Entry 8V24 (electron microscopy, 3.60 A resolution); this record covers chains B and D of the 4 polymer chains in the assembly.

# Chain B (and D)
Protein: UDP-3-O-acyl-N-acetylglucosamine deacetylase
From: Escherichia coli CFT073
Notes: chain D of this document is another copy of the same molecule, construct and numbering; everything in this record applies to it too
UniProtKB: P0A726 (LPXC_ECOL6); residue numbers follow UniProt; this construct covers 1-305
Chain sequence (305 residues; row label = number of the first residue in the row):
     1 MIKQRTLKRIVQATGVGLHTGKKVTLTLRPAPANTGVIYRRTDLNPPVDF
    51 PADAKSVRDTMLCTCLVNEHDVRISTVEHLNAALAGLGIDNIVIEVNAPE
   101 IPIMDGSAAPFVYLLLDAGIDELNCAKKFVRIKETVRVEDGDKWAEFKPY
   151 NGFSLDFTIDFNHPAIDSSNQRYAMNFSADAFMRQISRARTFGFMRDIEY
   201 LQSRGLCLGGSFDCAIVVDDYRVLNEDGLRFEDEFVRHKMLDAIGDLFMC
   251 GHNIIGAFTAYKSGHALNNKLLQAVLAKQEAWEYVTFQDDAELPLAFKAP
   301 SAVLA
Disordered / not traced: 302-305 (chain D: 303-305)
Metal / ion sites: Zn2+: His-79, His-238, Asp-242 (together with acetate ion)
Ligand contacts: LpxC (24G; uridine-5'-diphosphate-3-O-(R-3-hydroxymyristoyl)-glucosamine): Leu-18, His-19, Met-61, Leu-62, Lys-143, Phe-157, Asp-160, Phe-161, Thr-191, Phe-192, Gly-193, Phe-194, Met-195, Ile-198, Cys-207, Gly-210, Ser-211, Phe-212, Ala-215, Val-217, Lys-239, Lys-262, Ser-263, Gly-264, His-265
Curated features (UniProtKB/Swiss-Prot):
  - active site: His-265 (Proton donor)
  - binding site (Zn(2+)): His-79, His-238, Asp-242

# Interface between chain B and chain D
Pairs across the interface - 4 pairs, chain B then chain D:
  Arg-222(B) with Arg-222(D); Leu-224(D)
  Val-223(B) with Arg-222(D)
  Leu-224(B) with Arg-222(D)
Also at the interface, not in a pair above, chain B (6 interface residues in all): Glu-226, Asp-227, Ser-301
Also at the interface, not in a pair above, chain D (5 interface residues in all): Phe-212, Glu-226, Ala-302

# Summary
6 residues of chain B and 5 residues of chain D are in contact. Bound to chain B: LpxC. His-79(B), His-238(B)
and Asp-242(B) form the Zn2+ site. From UniProt: active-site residue His-265(B) and 3 Zn2+-binding residues on
chain B.
Chain B and chain D are both UDP-3-O-acyl-N-acetylglucosamine deacetylase (Escherichia coli CFT073); the
structure, LapB cytoplasmic domain in complex with LpxC, was determined by electron microscopy.
